PDB entry 5HHC | X-ray diffraction, 2.10 A resolution | chains A and D of the 4 polymer chains in the assembly

== Chain A ==
Name: Vascular endothelial growth factor A
Reference sequence: P15692 (VEGFA_HUMAN), isoform P15692-14; residues 1-102 here correspond to UniProt positions 214-315 (UniProt number = residue number + 213)
Sequence (102 residues; row label = number of the first residue in the row):
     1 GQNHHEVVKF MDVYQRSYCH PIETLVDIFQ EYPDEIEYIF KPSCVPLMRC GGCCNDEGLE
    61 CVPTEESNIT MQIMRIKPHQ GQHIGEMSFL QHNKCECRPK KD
Unresolved in the structure: 1-5, 101-102
Swiss-Prot annotation at these positions:
  - glycosylation: N68 (N-linked (GlcNAc...) asparagine)
Disulfides: C19-C61, C50-C95, C54-C97

== Chain D ==
Name: D- Vascular endothelial growth factor-A
Sequence (69 residues; row label = number of the first residue in the row):
     1 RRRRRGGSTY KLILNGKTLK GETTTEAVDV FDAFDVFFVY AASNFSDFDD WTYDDATKTF
    61 TVTEGGSDK
Unresolved in the structure: 69
Modified positions: R1, R2, R3, R4, R5 (D-arginine; DAR); S8, S43, S46, S67 (D-serine; DSN); T9, T18, T23, T24, T25, T52, T57, T59, T61, T63 (D-threonine; DTH); Y10, Y40, Y53 (D-tyrosine; DTY); K11, K17, K20, K58, K69 (D-lysine; DLY); L12, L14, L19 (D-leucine; DLE); I13 (D-isoleucine; DIL); N15, N44 (D-asparagine; DSG); E22, E26, E64 (D-glutamic acid; DGL); A27, A33, A41, A42, A56 (D-alanine; DAL); V28, V30, V36, V39, V62 (D-valine; DVA); D29, D32, D35, D47, D49, D50, D54, D55, D68 (D-aspartic acid; DAS); F31, F34, F37, F38, F45, F48, F60 (D-phenylalanine; DPN); W51 (D-tryptophan; DTR)
From the paper describing this entry:
  - contacts within the chain: R1-D32

== Interface between chain A and chain D ==
Contacting residue pairs (18):
  K41(A) - F38(D)
  M74(A) - F38(D)
  M74(A) - F48(D)
  I76(A) - F38(D)
  Q80(A) - S46(D)
  G81(A) - S46(D)
  Q82(A) - A42(D)
  Q82(A) - F45(D)  hydrogen bond (side chain-backbone)
  Q82(A) - S46(D)  hydrogen bond (backbone-backbone)
  Q82(A) - D47(D)
  Q82(A) - F48(D)  hydrogen bond (backbone-backbone)
  H83(A) - D47(D)
  H83(A) - F48(D)  hydrogen bond (side chain-backbone)
  H83(A) - D49(D)
  I84(A) - F48(D)  hydrogen bond (backbone-backbone)
  I84(A) - D49(D)
  I84(A) - D50(D)
  I84(A) - W51(D)
Other interface residues (no listed pair), chain A (9 interface residues in all): Q72
Other interface residues (no listed pair), chain D (10 interface residues in all): F34

== Overview ==
Chain A and chain D form an interface of 9 and 10 residues respectively, with 5 hydrogen bonds. Polar pairs
include Q82(A)-F45(D), H83(A)-F48(D) and Q82(A)-S46(D). The paper reports contacts within the chain involving
R1(D) and D32(D).
Chain A is Vascular endothelial growth factor A and chain D is D- Vascular endothelial growth factor-A; the
structure, Crystal Structure of Chemically Synthesized Heterochiral {RFX037 plus VEGF-A} Protein Complex in
space group P21/n, was determined by X-ray diffraction together with 5HHD from the same study.
